5KRB - chains A and B of the 4 polymer chains in the assembly; structure by X-ray diffraction, 2.10 A resolution.

# Chain A
Molecule: 16-nt DNA strand
Sequence (16 nucleotides; row label = number of the first residue in the row):
   105 AGAGGTCAAG GCTAGA

# Chain B
Molecule: Nuclear receptor subfamily 6 group A member 1
Organism: Mus musculus
UniProtKB: Q64249 (NR6A1_MOUSE); residues 72-155 here = UniProt positions 72-155
Chain sequence (84 residues; row label = number of the first residue in the row):
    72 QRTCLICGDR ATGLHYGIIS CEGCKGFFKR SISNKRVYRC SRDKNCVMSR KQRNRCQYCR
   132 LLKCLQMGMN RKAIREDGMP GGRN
Unresolved in the structure: 146-155
Sequence notes: engineered mutation Ser-104 (Cys in Q64249)
Curated features (UniProtKB/Swiss-Prot):
  - DNA-binding region: Gln-72 to Glu-147 (Nuclear receptor)
  - zinc finger (NR C4-type): Cys-75 to Cys-95, Cys-111 to Cys-135
  - binding site (Zn(2+)): Cys-75, Cys-78, Cys-92, Cys-95, Cys-111, Cys-117, Cys-127, Cys-130
Ion coordination: Zn2+ site 1: Cys-75, Cys-78, Cys-92, Cys-95; Zn2+ site 2: Cys-111, Cys-117, Cys-127, Cys-130
What the authors report for this chain:
  - binding site for the 16-nt DNA strand (chain A): Lys-96
  - binding site for the 16-nt DNA strand: Arg-101
  - self-association interface (contacts with another copy of this molecule); pairs are residue here / residue on that copy: Arg-124/Met-150 (hydrophobic contact)
  - mutagenesis - G149R/P151R (170 nM to 20 nM): increased binding to the 16-nt DNA strand (chain A)

# Chain A / chain B interface
Pairs across the interface (7; chain A residue first):
  DG106(A) / Leu-85(B)  hydrogen bond to the phosphate
  DA107(A) / His-86(B)  phosphate contact
  DA107(A) / Tyr-87(B)  hydrogen bond to the phosphate
  DG108(A) / Tyr-87(B)  hydrogen bond to the phosphate
  DG108(A) / Lys-96(B)  hydrogen bond to the base
  DG108(A) / Lys-100(B)  phosphate contact
  DG108(A) / Ile-145(B)  phosphate contact
Also at the interface, not in a pair above, chain A (4 interface residues in all): DG109
Also at the interface, not in a pair above, chain B (8 interface residues in all): Gly-84, Gly-88

# Overview
4 residues of chain A and 8 residues of chain B are in contact, with 4 hydrogen bonds. Polar pairs include
DG108(A)/Lys-96(B), DG106(A)/Leu-85(B) and DA107(A)/Tyr-87(B). From the paper: a binding site for the 16-nt
DNA strand (chain A) at Lys-96(B); G149R/P151R of chain B increase binding to the 16-nt DNA strand (chain A).
Here chain A is a 16-nt DNA strand and chain B is Nuclear receptor subfamily 6 group A member 1 (Mus
musculus). Entry 5KRB (GCNF DNA Binding Domain - Oct4 DR0 Complex) was determined by X-ray diffraction (same
publication as 5L0M).
